5I1P - chains B and E of the 8 polymer chains in the assembly; structure by X-ray diffraction, 1.40 A resolution.

[Chain B]
Protein: Villin-1
Reference sequence: P02640 (VILI_CHICK); residues 1-35 here correspond to UniProt positions 792-826 (UniProt number = residue number + 791)
Chain sequence (35 residues; each row starts with the number of its first residue):
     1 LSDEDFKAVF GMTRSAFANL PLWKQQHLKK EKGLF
Construct notes: engineered mutation His27 (Asn818 in P02640)
Modified / non-standard residues: Lys30 ((3S)-3,7-diaminoheptanoic acid; B3K)
Curated features (UniProtKB/Swiss-Prot):
  - region: Lys29, Glu31, Lys32 (Absolutely required for activity)

[Chain E]
Protein: D-Villin headpiece subdomain
Chain sequence (35 residues; each row starts with the number of its first residue):
     1 LSDEDFKAVF GMTRSAFANL PLWKQQHLKK EKGLF
Modified / non-standard residues: Leu1, Leu20, Leu22, Leu28, Leu34 (D-leucine; DLE); Ser2, Ser15 (D-serine; DSN); Asp3, Asp5 (D-aspartic acid; DAS); Glu4, Glu31 (D-glutamic acid; DGL); Phe6, Phe10, Phe17, Phe35 (D-phenylalanine; DPN); Lys7, Lys24, Lys29, Lys30, Lys32 (D-lysine; DLY); Ala8, Ala16, Ala18 (D-alanine; DAL); Val9 (D-valine; DVA); Met12 (D-methionine; MED); Thr13 (D-threonine; DTH); Arg14 (D-arginine; DAR); Asn19 (D-asparagine; DSG); Pro21 (D-proline; DPR); Trp23 (D-tryptophan; DTR); Gln25, Gln26 (D-glutamine; DGN); His27 (D-histidine; DHI)

[How chain B and chain E interact]
Contacting residue pairs - 11 pairs, chain B then chain E:
  Ala18(B) - Pro21(E)
  Asn19(B) - Pro21(E)
  Asn19(B) - Leu22(E)  hydrogen bond (backbone-backbone)
  Asn19(B) - Trp23(E)
  Pro21(B) - Ala18(E)
  Pro21(B) - Asn19(E)
  Pro21(B) - Leu20(E)
  Pro21(B) - Leu22(E)
  Leu22(B) - Asn19(E)  hydrogen bond (backbone-backbone)
  Trp23(B) - Ala18(E)
  Trp23(B) - Asn19(E)
Interface residues without a listed pair, chain B (6 interface residues in all): Leu20
Interface residues without a listed pair, chain E (7 interface residues in all): Gln25

[Overview]
6 residues of chain B face 7 of chain E across their interface, with 2 hydrogen bonds. Main-chain hydrogen
bonds include Asn19(B)-Leu22(E) and Leu22(B)-Asn19(E).
Chain B is Villin-1 and chain E is D-Villin headpiece subdomain; the structure, Villin headpiece subdomain
with a Lys30 to beta-3-homolysine substitution, was determined by X-ray diffraction (same publication as 5I1N,
5I1O and 5I1S).
